6IKK - chains A and B; structure by X-ray diffraction, 2.19 A resolution.

== Chain A ==
Protein: YfiB
Organism: Pseudomonas aeruginosa (strain ATCC 15692 / DSM 22644 / CIP 104116 / JCM 14847 / LMG 12228 / 1C / PRS 101 / PAO1)
UniProtKB: Q9I4L6 (Q9I4L6_PSEAE); numbering as in UniProt (aligned over 1-168)
Sequence (168 residues; each row starts with the number of its first residue):
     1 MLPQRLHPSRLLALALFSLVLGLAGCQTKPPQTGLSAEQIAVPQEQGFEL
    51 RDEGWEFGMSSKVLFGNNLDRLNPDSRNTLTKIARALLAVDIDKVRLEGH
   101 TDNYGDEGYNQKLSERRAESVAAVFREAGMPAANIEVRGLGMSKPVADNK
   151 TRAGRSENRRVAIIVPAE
Unresolved in the structure: 1-43, 168
Differences from the reference sequence: engineered mutation P43 (Leu in Q9I4L6)
Curated features (UniProtKB/Swiss-Prot):
  - lipidation: C26 (N-palmitoyl cysteine)
  - mutagenesis: F48 (F48S: Exists as a mixture of monomer and dimer in solution. Crystallizes as a dimer), W55 (W55L: Exists as a mixture of monomer and dimer in solution. Is predominantly a dimer. Crystallizes as a dimer), M59 (M59A: Weakens but does not abolish the interaction with YfiR), R96 (R96A: Weakens but does not abolish the interaction with YfiR), D102 (D102A: Cannot sequester YfiR at the outer membrane; when associated with A-105), G105 (G105A: Cannot sequester YfiR at the outer membrane; when associated with A-102)

== Chain B ==
Protein: YfiR
Organism: Pseudomonas aeruginosa (strain ATCC 15692 / DSM 22644 / CIP 104116 / JCM 14847 / LMG 12228 / 1C / PRS 101 / PAO1)
UniProtKB: Q9I4L4 (Q9I4L4_PSEAE); residue numbers follow UniProt; this construct covers 1-190
Sequence (190 residues; each row starts with the number of its first residue):
     1 MPSLPTLQPLDLYRRTLACLVLAVSCLGGGGLWADDARTSIEQRSNAVSQ
    51 VLLGIFSYVRWPKEPAVLQLCVVGPTEYADGLLRGMVQANGRRVHAERRA
   101 VDNPDLGTLCNVIYLGVVDERERQQVFRSLAGHPVLSISERGTECSVGSM
   151 FCLNVGGPRITFEANLDSIARSGVRVHPSVLKLARRQATP
Unresolved in the structure: 1-37, 187-190
Cystine bridges: C145-C152
Curated features (UniProtKB/Swiss-Prot):
  - binding site (GMP): R60, R175, H177
  - mutagenesis: R98 (R98A: Forms monomers), C110 (C110S: Does not affect folding of the protein)

== How chain A and chain B interact ==
Contacting residue pairs (71):
  Q44(A) with Q50(B), hydrogen bond; G54(B); L183(B)
  E45(A) with L53(B); S57(B); Q88(B); A89(B), hydrogen bond (side chain-backbone)
  Q46(A) with S57(B); Y58(B); R186(B)
  G47(A) with S57(B), hydrogen bond (backbone-side chain); Y58(B); R60(B), hydrogen bond (backbone-side chain)
  F48(A) with S57(B), hydrogen bond (backbone-backbone); Q88(B); N90(B)
  L50(A) with Y58(B), hydrophobic; R60(B); H177(B); S179(B)
  E53(A) with H177(B), hydrogen bond (backbone-side chain)
  G54(A) with H177(B), hydrogen bond (backbone-side chain); P178(B)
  W55(A) with Y58(B); R60(B); R175(B); V176(B); H177(B)
  F57(A) with L166(B), hydrophobic; I169(B); A170(B); V176(B); P178(B), hydrophobic
  G58(A) with A170(B)
  M59(A) with A170(B)
  S61(A) with A170(B)
  K62(A) with A170(B); R171(B)
  L64(A) with R171(B)
  I83(A) with L166(B), hydrophobic
  L87(A) with L181(B), hydrophobic
  V90(A) with P178(B); S179(B); K182(B)
  I92(A) with R185(B)
  R96(A) with E163(B), salt bridge
  E98(A) with S146(B), hydrogen bond
  R138(A) with S146(B)
  K144(A) with E144(B), salt bridge; S146(B)
  P145(A) with V147(B)
  V146(A) with V147(B), hydrophobic; R171(B)
  E157(A) with R171(B), salt bridge
  R160(A) with D167(B), salt bridge; R171(B)
  A162(A) with D167(B)
  I163(A) with A164(B); N165(B); L166(B), hydrogen bond (backbone-backbone)
  I164(A) with C145(B); E163(B); A164(B)
  V165(A) with E163(B); A164(B), hydrogen bond (backbone-backbone); R185(B)
  P166(A) with E163(B); R185(B), hydrogen bond (backbone-side chain)
  A167(A) with T161(B); F162(B); R185(B)
Interface residues without a listed pair, chain A (36 interface residues in all): E56, A86, H100

== In short ==
36 residues of chain A face 33 of chain B across their interface; the contacts include 11 hydrogen bonds and 4
salt bridges. Polar contacts include R96(A)-E163(B), K144(A)-E144(B) and E157(A)-R171(B).
Chain A is YfiB and chain B is YfiR, both from Pseudomonas aeruginosa (strain ATCC 15692 / DSM 22644 / CIP
104116 / JCM 14847 / LMG 12228 / 1C / PRS 101 / PAO1); the structure, Crystal structure of YfiB(L43P) in
complex with YfiR, was determined by X-ray diffraction together with 6IKI from the same study.
